Entry 6U28 (X-ray diffraction, 2.95 A resolution); this record covers chains A and C.

# Chain A
Molecule: Non-structural protein 1
From: Influenza A virus (strain A/Brevig Mission/1/1918 H1N1)
Notes: fragment: effector domain
UniProt: Q99AU3 (NS1_I18A0); numbering as in UniProt (aligned over 86-230)
Chain sequence (145 residues; each row starts with the number of its first residue):
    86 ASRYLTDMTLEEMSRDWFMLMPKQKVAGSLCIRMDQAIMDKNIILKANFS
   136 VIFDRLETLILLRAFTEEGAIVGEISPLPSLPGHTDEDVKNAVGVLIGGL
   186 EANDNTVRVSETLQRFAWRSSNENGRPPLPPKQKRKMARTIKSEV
Unresolved in the structure: 213-230
Differences from the reference sequence: engineered mutation Ala187 (Trp in Q99AU3)
Curated features (UniProtKB/Swiss-Prot):
  - region: Val180 to Pro215 (CPSF4-binding), Ala223 to Val230 (PABPN1-binding)
  - motif: Ile137 to Leu146 (Nuclear export signal)
What the authors report for this chain:
  - conformationally variable residues (side-chain flip): Tyr89, Phe134, Val136, Leu141, Leu198, Phe201
  - mutagenesis - L95I/M98L: unchanged binding to Phosphatidylinositol 3-kinase regulatory subunit beta (chain C)

# Chain C
Molecule: Phosphatidylinositol 3-kinase regulatory subunit beta
From: Homo sapiens
UniProt: O00459 (P85B_HUMAN); residue numbers follow UniProt; this construct covers 435-597
Chain sequence (165 residues; row label = number of the first residue in the row):
   433 GSKEDSVEAVGAQLKVYHQQYQDKSREYDQLYEEYTRTSQELQMKRTAIE
   483 AFNETIKIFEEQGQTQEKSSKEYLERFRREGNEKEMQRILLNSERLKSRI
   533 AEIHESRTKLEQQLRAQASDNREIDKRMNSLKPDLMQLRKIRDQYLVWLT
   583 QKGARQKKINEWLGI
Unresolved in the structure: 496-531
Differences from the reference sequence: expression tag (433-434); engineered mutation Ser501 (Cys in O00459)
Curated features (UniProtKB/Swiss-Prot):
  - modified residue: Tyr464 (Phosphotyrosine)

# How chain A and chain C interact
Contacting residue pairs (34):
  Ser87(A) - Met568(C)
  Arg88(A) - Met568(C)
  Tyr89(A) - Met568(C)  hydrophobic
  Tyr89(A) - Arg571(C)
  Tyr89(A) - Lys572(C)
  Tyr89(A) - Asp575(C)  hydrogen bond
  Thr91(A) - Arg571(C)  hydrogen bond
  Leu95(A) - His450(C)
  Leu95(A) - Arg574(C)
  Leu95(A) - Asp575(C)
  Leu95(A) - Leu578(C)  hydrophobic
  Leu95(A) - Leu595(C)  hydrophobic
  Glu96(A) - Gln588(C)  hydrogen bond
  Met98(A) - Asp575(C)
  Met98(A) - Leu578(C)  hydrophobic
  Ser99(A) - Leu578(C)
  Ser99(A) - Gln588(C)
  Ser99(A) - Ile591(C)
  Ser99(A) - Asn592(C)
  Arg100(A) - Gln588(C)
  Asp101(A) - Arg587(C)
  Asp101(A) - Gln588(C)  hydrogen bond (side chain-backbone)
  Asn133(A) - Asp575(C)
  Ser135(A) - Lys572(C)
  Ile145(A) - Lys572(C)
  Ile145(A) - Asp575(C)
  Ile145(A) - Gln576(C)
  Ile145(A) - Val579(C)
  Leu146(A) - Val579(C)  hydrophobic
  Glu159(A) - Gln583(C)  hydrogen bond
  Ser161(A) - Gln583(C)  hydrogen bond
  Pro164(A) - Trp580(C)  hydrogen bond (backbone-side chain)
  Pro164(A) - Gln583(C)
  Ser165(A) - Lys584(C)  hydrogen bond
Also at the interface, not in a pair above, chain A (22 interface residues in all): Glu142, Thr143, Arg148, Pro162
Also at the interface, not in a pair above, chain C (18 interface residues in all): Thr582
From the paper, about this interface:
  - pairs named by the authors: Tyr89(A)-Asp575(C) (hydrogen bond)

# In short
22 residues of chain A and 18 residues of chain C are in contact; the contacts include 8 hydrogen bonds. Polar
pairs include Tyr89(A)-Asp575(C), Thr91(A)-Arg571(C) and Glu96(A)-Gln588(C). The paper describes a hydrogen
bond between Tyr89(A) and Asp575(C). From the paper: L95I/M98L of chain A leave binding to
Phosphatidylinositol 3-kinase regulatory subunit beta (chain C) unchanged; conformational variability at
Tyr89(A), Phe134(A) and Val136(A) among others.
Chain A is Non-structural protein 1 (Influenza A virus (strain A/Brevig Mission/1/1918 H1N1)) and chain C is
Phosphatidylinositol 3-kinase regulatory subunit beta (Homo sapiens); the structure, Crystal structure of 1918
NS1-ED W187A in complex with the p85-beta-iSH2 domain of human PI3K, was determined by X-ray diffraction,
deposited together with 6OX7.
